6B0C - chains B and K of the 5 polymer chains in the assembly; structure by electron microscopy, 3.51 A resolution.

Chain B:
Molecule: Tubulin beta chain
Organism: Sus scrofa
UniProt: F2Z5B2 (F2Z5B2_PIG); numbering as in UniProt (aligned over 1-445)
Sequence (445 residues; numbered 1 to 445; the number before each row is that of its first residue):
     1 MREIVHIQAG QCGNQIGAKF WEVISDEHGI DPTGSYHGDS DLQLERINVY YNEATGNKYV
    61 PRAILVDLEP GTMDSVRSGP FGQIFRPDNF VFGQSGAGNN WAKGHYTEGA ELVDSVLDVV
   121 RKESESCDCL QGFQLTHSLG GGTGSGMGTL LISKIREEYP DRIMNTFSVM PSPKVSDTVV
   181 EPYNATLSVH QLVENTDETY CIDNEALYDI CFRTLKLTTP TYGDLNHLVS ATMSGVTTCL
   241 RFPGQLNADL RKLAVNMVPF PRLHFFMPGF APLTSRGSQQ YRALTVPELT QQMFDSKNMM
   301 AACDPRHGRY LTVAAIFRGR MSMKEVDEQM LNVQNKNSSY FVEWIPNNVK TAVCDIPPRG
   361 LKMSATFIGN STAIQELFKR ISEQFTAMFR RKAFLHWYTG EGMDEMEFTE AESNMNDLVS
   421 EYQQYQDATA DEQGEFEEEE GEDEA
Unresolved in the structure: 426-445
Residues lining bound ligands: GDP (guanosine-5'-diphosphate): G10, Q11, C12, Q15, D67, E69, A97, N99, S138, G141, G142, T143, G144, V169, V175, D177, E181, N204, Y222, N226

Chain K:
Molecule: Kinesin-like protein Klp10A
Organism: Drosophila melanogaster
Notes: fragment: motor
UniProt: Q960Z0 (KI10A_DROME); aligned to UniProt positions 279-614 over residues 279-614 (the alignment contains insertions or deletions, so no single offset holds)
Sequence (374 residues; each row starts with the number of its first residue):
   242 MRGSHHHHHH GMASMTGGQQ MGRDLYDDDD KDPSSRSITV CVRKRPISRK EVNRKEIDVI
   302 SVPRKDMLIV HEPRSKVDLT KFLENHKFRF DYAFNDTCDN AMVYKYTAKP LVKTIFEGGM
   362 ATCFAYGQTG SGKTHTMGGE FNGKVQDCKN GIYAMAAKDV FVTLNMPRYR AMNLVVSASF
   422 FEIYSGKVFD LLSDKQKLRV LEDGKQQVQV VGLTEKVVDG VEEVLKLIQH GNAARTSGQT
   482 SANSNSSRSH AVFQIVLRPQ GSTKIHGKFS FIDLAGNERG VDTSSADRQT RMEGAEINKS
   542 LLALKECIRA LGKQSAHLPF RVSKLTQVLR DSFIGEKSKT CMIAMISPGL SSCEHTLNTL
   602 RYADRVKELV VKDI
Unresolved in the structure: 242-277, 614-615
Differences from the reference sequence: expression tag (242-278)
Bound ions: Mg2+: S488 (together with AMP-PNP)
Residues lining bound ligands: AMP-PNP (ANP; phosphoaminophosphonic acid-adenylate ester): R284, R286, P287, Q369, T370, G371, S372, G373, K374, T375, H376, F382, N484, N486, S487, S488, A516
Curated features (UniProtKB/Swiss-Prot):
  - binding site (ATP): G368 to T375
What the authors report for this chain:
  - conformationally variable residues (loop rearrangement): L610

Interface between chain B and chain K:
Pairs across the interface - 25 pairs, chain B then chain K:
  Y106(B) - R440(K)  hydrogen bond
  E157(B) - K428(K)  salt bridge
  P160(B) - M533(K)  hydrophobic
  R262(B) - R562(K)  hydrogen bond (side chain-backbone)
  R262(B) - V563(K)
  D404(B) - L442(K)
  M406(B) - E443(K)
  M406(B) - D444(K)
  M406(B) - Q450(K)
  E407(B) - R440(K)  salt bridge
  E407(B) - L442(K)
  T409(B) - E443(K)
  T409(B) - D444(K)
  T409(B) - G445(K)
  E410(B) - V441(K)
  E410(B) - L442(K)
  E410(B) - R562(K)  salt bridge
  S413(B) - E443(K)
  S413(B) - R562(K)
  N414(B) - R562(K)
  D417(B) - H558(K)  hydrogen bond (backbone-side chain)
  D417(B) - R562(K)  salt bridge
  S420(B) - H558(K)
  E421(B) - H558(K)
  Q424(B) - H558(K)
Interface residues without a listed pair, chain B (17 interface residues in all): E194, P261
Interface residues without a listed pair, chain K (15 interface residues in all): A557, K565, Q568

Summary:
Chain B and chain K form an interface of 17 and 15 residues respectively, with 3 hydrogen bonds and 4 salt
bridges. Polar pairs include E157(B)-K428(K), E407(B)-R440(K) and E410(B)-R562(K). Ligands of chain B: GDP.
Chain K binds AMP-PNP. UniProt lists 8 ATP-binding residues on chain K. The paper reports conformational
variability at L610(K).
Chain B is Tubulin beta chain (Sus scrofa) and chain K is Kinesin-like protein Klp10A (Drosophila
melanogaster); the structure, KLP10A-AMPPNP in complex with curved tubulin and a microtubule, was determined
by electron microscopy, deposited together with 6B0I and 6B0L.
